PDB entry 3ZRY | X-ray diffraction, 6.50 A resolution (low resolution: residue-level contacts below are approximate; hydrogen-bond / salt-bridge calls are withheld) | chains D and G of the 9 polymer chains in the assembly

== Chain D ==
Name: ATP synthase subunit beta, mitochondrial
Source organism: Saccharomyces cerevisiae
Notes: EC 3.6.3.14
Reference sequence: P00830 (ATPB_YEAST); residues 1-478 here correspond to UniProt positions 34-511 (UniProt number = residue number + 33)
Sequence (478 residues; row label = number of the first residue in the row):
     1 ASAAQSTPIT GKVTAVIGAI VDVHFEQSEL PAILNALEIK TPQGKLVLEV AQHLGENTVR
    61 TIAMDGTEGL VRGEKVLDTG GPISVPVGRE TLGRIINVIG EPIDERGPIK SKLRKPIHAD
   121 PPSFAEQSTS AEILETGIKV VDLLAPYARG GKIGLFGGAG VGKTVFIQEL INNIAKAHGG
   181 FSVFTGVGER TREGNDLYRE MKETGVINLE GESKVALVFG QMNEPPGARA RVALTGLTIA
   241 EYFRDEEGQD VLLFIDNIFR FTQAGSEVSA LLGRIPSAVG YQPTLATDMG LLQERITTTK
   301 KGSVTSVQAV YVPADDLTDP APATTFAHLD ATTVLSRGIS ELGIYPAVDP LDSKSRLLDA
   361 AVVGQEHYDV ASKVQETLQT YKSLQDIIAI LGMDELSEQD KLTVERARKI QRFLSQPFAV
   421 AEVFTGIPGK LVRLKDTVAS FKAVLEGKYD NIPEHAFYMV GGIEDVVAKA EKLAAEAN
Disordered / not traced: 1-5, 477-478
Bound ions: Mg2+: T164, E193 (together with AMP-PNP)
Residues lining bound ligands:
  - AMP-PNP (ANP; phosphoaminophosphonic acid-adenylate ester), molecule 1: G158, A159, G160, V161, G162, K163, T164, V165, E189, R190, Y345, P346, F418, A421, F424
  - AMP-PNP (ANP), molecule 2: R356, L358, Y368
Curated features (UniProtKB/Swiss-Prot):
  - binding site (ATP): G157 to T164
  - modified residue: T79 (Phosphothreonine), T204 (Phosphothreonine), S340 (Phosphoserine)

== Chain G ==
Name: ATP synthase subunit gamma, mitochondrial
Source organism: Saccharomyces cerevisiae
Reference sequence: P38077 (ATPG_YEAST); residues 1-278 here correspond to UniProt positions 34-311 (UniProt number = residue number + 33)
Sequence (278 residues; numbered 1 to 278; the number before each row is that of its first residue):
     1 ATLKEVEMRL KSIKNIEKIT KTMKIVASTR LSKAEKAKIS AKKMDEAEQL FYKNAETKNL
    61 DVEATETGAP KELIVAITSD KGLCGSIHSQ LAKAVRRHLN DQPNADIVTI GDKIKMQLLR
   121 THPNNIKLSI NGIGKDAPTF QESALIADKL LSVMKAGTYP KISIFYNDPV SSLSFEPSEK
   181 PIFNAKTIEQ SPSFGKFEID TDANVPRDLF EYTLANQMLT AMAQGYAAEI SARRNAMDNA
   241 SKNAGDMINR YSILYNRTRQ AVITNELVDI ITGASSLG
Disordered / not traced: 60-70, 278

== Chain D / chain G interface ==
Residue-residue contacts (9; chain D residue first):
  I275(D) - A274(G)
  P276(D) - I270(G)
  P276(D) - G273(G)
  P276(D) - A274(G)
  S277(D) - I270(G)
  A278(D) - I270(G)
  D386(D) - N15(G)
  L391(D) - L83(G)
  E395(D) - K81(G)
Also at the interface, not in a pair above, chain D (11 interface residues in all): V279, G280, D315, D316
Also at the interface, not in a pair above, chain G (7 interface residues in all): K4

== Overview ==
The interface between chain D and chain G involves 11 residues on one side and 7 on the other. Bound to chain
D: AMP-PNP. The Mg2+ site is built by T164(D) and E193(D). From UniProt: 8 ATP-binding residues on chain D.
Here chain D is ATP synthase subunit beta, mitochondrial and chain G is ATP synthase subunit gamma,
mitochondrial, both from Saccharomyces cerevisiae. Entry 3ZRY (Rotor architecture in the F(1)-c(10)-ring
complex of the yeast F-ATP synthase) was determined by X-ray diffraction.
